Entry 4DUZ (X-ray diffraction, 3.65 A resolution); this record covers chains A and D of the 21 polymer chains in the assembly.

[Chain A]
Molecule: 16S rRNA
From: Thermus thermophilus
Sequence (1522 nucleotides; row label = number of the first residue in the row; note: 42 numbers in that range are skipped by the numbering (no residue carries them; nothing is unmodelled there); a row labelled like 190A-190L holds insertion residues (190A, then the next letters in order); numbering starts at 0):
     0 UUUGUUGGAG AGUCUGAUCC UGGCUCAGGG UGAACGCUGG CGGCGUGCCU AAGACAUGCA
    60 AGUCGUGCGG G
    73 CCGCGGGGUU UU
    88 ACUCCG
    95 UGGUC
   101 AGCGGCGGAC GGGUGAGUAA CGCGUGGGU
  129A G
   130 ACCUACCCGG AAGAGGGGGA CAACCCGGGG AAACUCGGGC UAAUCCCCCA UGUGGACCCG
   190 C
190A-190L CCCUUGGGGUGU
   191 GUCCAAAGGG CUUU
   216 GCCCGCUUCC GGAUGGGCCC GCGUCCCAUC AGCUAGUUGG UGGGGUAAUG GCCCACCAAG
   276 GCGACGACGG GUAGCCGGUC UGAGAGGAUG GCCGGCCACA GGGGCACUGA GACACGGGCC
   336 CCACUCCUAC GGGAGGCAGC AGUUAGGAAU CUUCCGCAAU GGGCGCAAGC CUGACGGAGC
   396 GACGCCGCUU GGAGGAAGAA GCCCUUCGGG GUGUAAACUC CUGAA
   442 CCCGGGACGA AACCCCCGAC GA
   474 GGGGACUGAC GGUACCGGG
   494 GUAAUAGCGC CGGCCAACUC CGUGCCAGCA GCCGCGGUAA UACGGAGGGC GCGAGCGUUA
   554 CCCGGAUUCA CUGGGCGUAA AGGGCGUGUA GGCGGCCUGG GGCGUCCCAU GUGAAAGACC
   614 ACGGCUCAAC CGUGGGGGAG CGUGGGAUAC GCUCAGGCUA GACGGUGGGA GAGGGUGGUG
   674 GAAUUCCCGG AGUAGCGGUG AAAUGCGCAG AUACCGGGAG GAACGCCGAU GGCGAAGGCA
   734 GCCACCUGGU CCACCCGUGA CGCUGAGGCG CGAAAGCGUG GGGAGCAAAC CGGAUUAGAU
   794 ACCCGGGUAG UCCACGCCCU AAACGAUGCG CGCUAGGUCU CUGGGUCU
   848 CCUGGGGGCC GAAGCUAACG CGUUAAGCGC GCCGCCUGGG GAGUACGGCC GCAAGGCUGA
   908 AACUCAAAGG AAUUGACGGG GGCCCGCACA AGCGGUGGAG CAUGUGGUUU AAUUCGAAGX
   968 AACGCGAAGA ACCUUACCAG GCCUUGACAU GCUAGG
 1003A G
  1004 AACCCGGGUG AAAGCCUGGG GUGCCCC
1030A-1030D GCGA
  1031 GGGGAGCCCU AGCACAGGUG CUGCAUGGCC GUCGUCAGCU CGUGCCGUGA GGUGUUGGGU
  1091 UAAGUCCCGC AACGAGCGCA ACCCCCGCCG UUAGUUGCCA GCGGUUCGGC CGGGCACUCU
  1151 AACGGGACUG CCCGCGAAA
  1171 GCGGGAGGAA GGAGGGGACG ACGUCUGGUC AGCAUGGCCC UUACGGCCUG GGCGACACAC
  1231 GUGCUACAAU GCCCACUACA AAGCGAUGCC ACCCGGCAAC GGGGAGCUAA UCGCAAAAAG
  1291 GUGGGCCCAG UUCGGAUUGG GGUCUGCAAC CCGACCCCAU GAAGCCGGAA UCGCUAGUAA
  1351 UCGCGGAUCA G
 1361A C
  1362 CAUGCCGCGG UGAAUACGUU CCCGGGCCUU GUACACACXG CCXGUXACGC CAUGGGAGCG
  1422 GGCUCUACCC GAAGUCGCCG GG
  1446 AGCCUACGGG
  1459 CAGGCGCCGA GGGUAGGGCC CGUGACUGGG GCGAAGUCGU AACAAGGUAG CUGUACCGGA
  1519 AGGUGCGGCU GGAUCCACUC CUUUCU
Not modelled in the structure: 0-4, 1534-1538
Differences from the reference sequence: engineered mutation C13 (U659 in M26923.1); conflict C1534 (A2157 in M26923.1), A1535 (C2158 in M26923.1)
Modified / non-standard residues: PSU (pseudouridine-5'-monophosphate) at position 516, 7MG (7N-methyl-8-hydroguanosine-5'-monophosphate) at position 527, M2G (N2-dimethylguanosine-5'-monophosphate) at position 966, 5MC (5-methylcytidine-5'-monophosphate) at position 967, 2MG (2N-methylguanosine-5'-monophosphate) at position 1207, 5MC (5-methylcytidine-5'-monophosphate) at position 1400, 4OC (4n,o2'-methylcytidine-5'-monophosphate) at position 1402, 5MC (5-methylcytidine-5'-monophosphate) at position 1404, 5MC (5-methylcytidine-5'-monophosphate) at position 1407, UR3 (3-methyluridine-5'-monophoshate) at position 1498, MA6 (6N-dimethyladenosine-5'-monophoshate) at position 1518, MA6 (6N-dimethyladenosine-5'-monophoshate) at position 1519, PSU (pseudouridine-5'-monophosphate) at position 1540, PSU (pseudouridine-5'-monophosphate) at position 1541
Bound ions: Mg2+ site 1 near U5 (its only coordinating residue here); Mg2+ site 2 near G6 (its only coordinating residue here); Mg2+ site 3 near U14 (its only coordinating residue here); Mg2+ site 4 near G21 (its only coordinating residue here); Mg2+ site 5 near G22 (its only coordinating residue here); Mg2+ site 6 near C48 (its only coordinating residue here); Mg2+ site 7: C48, U49, G115; Mg2+ site 8 near A53 (its only coordinating residue here); Mg2+ site 9: A59, U387; Mg2+ site 10: G107, G324; Mg2+ site 11 near A109 (its only coordinating residue here); Mg2+ site 12 near G112 (its only coordinating residue here); 103 more Mg2+ sites not listed
Residues lining bound ligands: streptomycin (SRY): U12, U14, C526, 7MG_527, C912, A913, A914, A915, C1490, G1491

[Chain D]
Name: ribosomal protein S4
From: Thermus thermophilus
UniProtKB: P80373 (RS4_THET8); residue numbers follow UniProt; this construct covers 1-209
Sequence (209 residues; numbered 1 to 209; the number before each row is that of its first residue):
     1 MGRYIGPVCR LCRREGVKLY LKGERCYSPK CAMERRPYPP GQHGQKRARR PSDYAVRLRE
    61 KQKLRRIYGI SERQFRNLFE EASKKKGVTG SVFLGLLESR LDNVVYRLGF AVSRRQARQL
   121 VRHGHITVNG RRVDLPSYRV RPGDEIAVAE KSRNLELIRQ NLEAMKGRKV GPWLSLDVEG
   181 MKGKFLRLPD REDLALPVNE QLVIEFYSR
Not modelled in the structure: 1
Bound ions: Zn2+: Cys-9, Cys-12, Cys-26, Cys-31; Mg2+: Gly-87, Thr-89
UniProt features mapped onto this chain:
  - binding site (Zn(2+)): Cys-9, Cys-12, Cys-26, Cys-31

[Chain A / chain D interface]
Residue-residue contacts - 119 pairs, chain A then chain D:
  A8(A) with Glu-205(D), hydrogen bond to the base; Ser-208(D), hydrogen bond to the base; Arg-209(D), base contact
  A26(A) with Arg-209(D), sugar contact
  G28(A) with Arg-76(D), salt bridge to the phosphate
  C400(A) with Arg-73(D), salt bridge to the phosphate
  C401(A) with Arg-73(D), salt bridge to the phosphate; Asn-77(D), phosphate contact
  G402(A) with Gln-74(D), phosphate contact; Ser-137(D), hydrogen bond to the phosphate
  C403(A) with Arg-3(D), salt bridge to the phosphate; Gln-74(D), hydrogen bond to the phosphate; Arg-122(D), hydrogen bond to the sugar; Pro-136(D), phosphate contact; Ser-137(D), hydrogen bond to the phosphate
  U404(A) with Gly-2(D), base contact; Arg-3(D), salt bridge to the phosphate; Arg-118(D), salt bridge to the phosphate; Arg-122(D), phosphate contact
  U405(A) with Gly-2(D), base contact
  G406(A) with Ile-5(D), phosphate contact; Gln-119(D), hydrogen bond to the sugar
  G407(A) with Arg-115(D), salt bridge to the phosphate; Gln-116(D), hydrogen bond to the phosphate; Gln-119(D), sugar contact
  A408(A) with Leu-21(D), phosphate contact; Ser-113(D), hydrogen bond to the phosphate; Arg-115(D), phosphate contact; Gln-116(D), hydrogen bond to the sugar
  G409(A) with Lys-22(D), phosphate contact; Glu-24(D), phosphate contact; Arg-25(D), phosphate contact
  G410(A) with Arg-25(D), salt bridge to the phosphate; Lys-30(D), salt bridge to the phosphate
  A411(A) with Arg-25(D), salt bridge to the phosphate; Lys-30(D), phosphate contact
  A412(A) with Arg-35(D), hydrogen bond to the sugar
  G413(A) with Arg-35(D), hydrogen bond to the base; Arg-36(D), hydrogen bond to the base
  C419(A) with Gln-42(D), hydrogen bond to the sugar
  G425(A) with Tyr-38(D), phosphate contact; Gln-45(D), hydrogen bond to the phosphate
  G426(A) with Arg-36(D), salt bridge to the phosphate; Tyr-38(D), hydrogen bond to the phosphate; Gly-41(D), hydrogen bond to the phosphate; Gln-42(D), hydrogen bond to the sugar; Gln-45(D), phosphate contact
  U427(A) with Arg-13(D), salt bridge to the phosphate; Arg-36(D), salt bridge to the phosphate; Pro-40(D), phosphate contact; Gly-41(D), hydrogen bond to the phosphate
  G428(A) with Pro-7(D), phosphate contact; Arg-10(D), salt bridge to the phosphate; Arg-13(D), hydrogen bond to the phosphate; Arg-36(D), hydrogen bond to the sugar
  U429(A) with Lys-22(D), hydrogen bond to the phosphate; Arg-25(D), hydrogen bond to the sugar; Ala-32(D), phosphate contact; Arg-36(D), salt bridge to the phosphate
  A430(A) with Pro-7(D), phosphate contact; Val-8(D), hydrogen bond to the phosphate; Cys-9(D), hydrogen bond to the phosphate; Lys-22(D), salt bridge to the phosphate
  C436(A) with Leu-155(D), sugar contact; Glu-156(D), sugar contact
  U437(A) with Gln-119(D), hydrogen bond to the base; His-123(D), hydrogen bond to the sugar; His-125(D), hydrogen bond to the sugar; Leu-155(D), sugar contact
  G438(A) with His-123(D), sugar contact; His-125(D), phosphate contact
  A439(A) with His-123(D), phosphate contact
  C489(A) with Arg-132(D), salt bridge to the phosphate
  G490(A) with Arg-132(D), salt bridge to the phosphate
  G491(A) with Lys-151(D), salt bridge to the phosphate
  A496(A) with Gln-119(D), base contact; His-123(D), base contact
  C508(A) with Tyr-54(D), sugar contact; Arg-209(D), salt bridge to the phosphate
  A509(A) with Ser-52(D), hydrogen bond to the phosphate; Tyr-54(D), phosphate contact; Ala-55(D), sugar contact
  C511(A) with His-43(D), hydrogen bond to the base
  U512(A) with Gln-42(D), sugar contact; His-43(D), salt bridge to the phosphate; Lys-46(D), salt bridge to the phosphate
  G540(A) with Gln-42(D), hydrogen bond to the base
  G541(A) with Gly-41(D), phosphate contact; Gln-42(D), hydrogen bond to the sugar
  G542(A) with Arg-10(D), salt bridge to the phosphate; Arg-14(D), hydrogen bond to the phosphate; Pro-40(D), sugar contact; Gly-41(D), sugar contact
  C543(A) with Arg-10(D), salt bridge to the phosphate; Arg-14(D), salt bridge to the phosphate; Pro-40(D), phosphate contact; Arg-59(D), phosphate contact
  G544(A) with Leu-58(D), phosphate contact; Arg-59(D), salt bridge to the phosphate; Gln-62(D), hydrogen bond to the phosphate; Arg-66(D), salt bridge to the phosphate
  C545(A) with Lys-61(D), salt bridge to the phosphate; Gln-62(D), phosphate contact
  G546(A) with Tyr-4(D), base contact; Ile-5(D), base contact; Arg-65(D), salt bridge to the phosphate; Ser-71(D), phosphate contact; Glu-72(D), phosphate contact; Arg-73(D), hydrogen bond to the phosphate
  A547(A) with Gly-2(D), hydrogen bond to the phosphate
  C612(A) with Lys-84(D), salt bridge to the phosphate
  C613(A) with Lys-84(D), salt bridge to the phosphate
  U619(A) with Arg-132(D), base contact; Val-133(D), base contact; Asp-134(D), hydrogen bond to the base; Leu-135(D), base contact
  C620(A) with Leu-135(D), base contact; Ser-137(D), base contact; Tyr-138(D), sugar contact
Interface residues without a listed pair, chain A (50 interface residues in all): U5, C435
Interface residues without a listed pair, chain D (69 interface residues in all): Gly-23, Arg-57, Ser-83, Lys-86, Arg-100, Leu-157, Phe-206

[Summary]
The interface between chain A and chain D involves 50 residues on one side and 69 on the other; the contacts
include 37 hydrogen bonds and 31 salt bridges. Among the polar pairs are A8(A)/Glu-205(D), A8(A)/Ser-208(D)
and G413(A)/Arg-35(D). Bound to chain A: streptomycin.
Here chain A is 16S rRNA and chain D is ribosomal protein S4, both from Thermus thermophilus. Entry 4DUZ
(Crystal structure of the Thermus thermophilus 30S ribosomal subunit with a 16S rRNA mutation, U13C, bound
...) was determined by X-ray diffraction.
